Entry 4UYL (X-ray diffraction, 2.81 A resolution); this record covers chain A.

Chain A:
Molecule: 14-alpha sterol demethylase
Organism: Aspergillus fumigatus
Notes: EC 1.14.13.70; fragment: catalytic domain, residues 50-519
Reference sequence: Q96W81 (Q96W81_ASPFM); residues 50-518 here = UniProt positions 50-518
Chain sequence (470 residues; row label = number of the first residue in the row):
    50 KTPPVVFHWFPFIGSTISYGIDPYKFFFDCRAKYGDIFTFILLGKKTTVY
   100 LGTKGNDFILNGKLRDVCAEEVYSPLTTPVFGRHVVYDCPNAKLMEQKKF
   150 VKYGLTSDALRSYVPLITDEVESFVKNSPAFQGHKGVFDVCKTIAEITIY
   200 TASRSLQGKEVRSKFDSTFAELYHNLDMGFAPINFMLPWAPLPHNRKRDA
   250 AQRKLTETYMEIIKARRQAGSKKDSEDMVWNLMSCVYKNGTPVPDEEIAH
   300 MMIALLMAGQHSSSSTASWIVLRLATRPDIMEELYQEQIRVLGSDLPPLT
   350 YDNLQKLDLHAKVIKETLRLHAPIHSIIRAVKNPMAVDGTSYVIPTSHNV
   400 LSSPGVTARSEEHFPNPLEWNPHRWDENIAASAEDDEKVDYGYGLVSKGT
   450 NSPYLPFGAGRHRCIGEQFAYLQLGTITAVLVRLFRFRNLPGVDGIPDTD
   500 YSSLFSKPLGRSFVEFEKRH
Differences from the reference sequence: engineered mutation K50 (His in Q96W81), T51 (Glu in Q96W81); expression tag (519)
Ion coordination: heme Fe: C463 (together with VNI)
Small-molecule neighbours:
  - heme (HEM): Y122, Y136, L143, K147, L205, L304, A307, G308, S311, S312, T315, L367, P372, I373, I376, R378, P455, F456, G457, R460, H461, R462, C463, I464, G465, F468, A469
  - VNI (N-[(1R)-1-(2,4-dichlorophenyl)-2-(1H-imidazol-1-yl)ethyl]-4-(5-phenyl-1,3,4-oxadiazol-2-yl)benzamide): V121, Y122, L125, T126, F130, V135, F229, F234, A303, M306, A307, H310, S311, I373, I377, C463, L503
From the paper describing this entry:
  - heme coordination: C463
  - binding site for VNI: Y122, F234, H310
  - conformationally variable residues (side-chain flip): L92, Y122, F234, M235, H310, L503, F504
  - contacts within the chain: L92-M235 (hydrophobic contact)
  - specificity-determining residues: A303 (proposed by the authors, not directly observed)

Summary:
Bound to chain A: heme and compound VNI. The paper reports a binding site for VNI at Y122, F234 and H310; heme
coordination by C463.
Chain A is 14-alpha sterol demethylase (Aspergillus fumigatus); the structure, Crystal structure of sterol
14-alpha demethylase (CYP51B) from a pathogenic filamentous fungus Aspergillus fumigatus in complex ..., was
determined by X-ray diffraction (same publication as 4UYM).
